Entry 7SSS (electron microscopy, 2.40 A resolution); this record covers chains A and H of the 8 polymer chains in the assembly.

Chain A:
Protein: Ubiquinone biosynthesis protein COQ9, mitochondrial
From: Homo sapiens
Reference sequence: O75208 (COQ9_HUMAN); numbering as in UniProt (aligned over 1-318)
Amino-acid sequence (318 residues; row label = number of the first residue in the row):
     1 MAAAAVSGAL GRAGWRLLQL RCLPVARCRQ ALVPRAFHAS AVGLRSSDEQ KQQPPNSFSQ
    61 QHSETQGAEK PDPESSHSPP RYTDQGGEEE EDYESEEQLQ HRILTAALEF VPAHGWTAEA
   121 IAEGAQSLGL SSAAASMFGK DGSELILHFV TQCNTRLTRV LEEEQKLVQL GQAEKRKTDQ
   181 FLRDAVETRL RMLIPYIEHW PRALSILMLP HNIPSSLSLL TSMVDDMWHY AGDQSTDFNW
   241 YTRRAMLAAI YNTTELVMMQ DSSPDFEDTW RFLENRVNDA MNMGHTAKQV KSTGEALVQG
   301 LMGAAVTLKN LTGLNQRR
Disordered / not traced: 1-94, 131-138, 284-318
Residues lining bound ligands:
  - 8PP (2-[(2E,6E,10E,14E,18E,22E,26E)-3,7,11,15,19,23,27,31-octamethyldotriaconta-2,6,10,14,18,22,26,30-octaenyl]phenol): Met208, Pro210, Ile213
  - phosphatidylethanolamine (PEV; (1S)-2-{[(2-aminoethoxy)(hydroxy)phosphoryl]oxy}-1-[(palmitoyloxy)methyl]ethyl stearate), molecule 1: Met208, Ile213, Leu217
  - phosphatidylethanolamine (PEV), molecule 2: Pro210, His211, Ile213, Pro214
  - phosphatidylethanolamine (PEV), molecule 3: Ile213, Pro214, Ser215, Leu217, Ser218, Thr221
  - phosphatidylethanolamine (PEV), molecule 4: Leu217, Leu220, Ala245, Ala248, Ala249, Asn252, Thr253, Arg276
  - phosphatidylethanolamine (PEV), molecule 5: Thr221, Val224, Asp225, Trp240, Tyr241, Arg244, Ala245, Ala248
  - phosphatidylethanolamine (PEV), molecule 6: Phe238, Tyr241, Thr242, Ala245, Met246
Swiss-Prot annotation at these positions:
  - motif: Arg16 to Ala31 (SIFI-degron)
  - binding site (a 1,2-diacylglycero-3-phosphoethanolamine): Arg244
  - modified residue: Lys175 (N6-acetyllysine)
  - mutagenesis: Leu190 (L190E: Impairs interaction with COQ7), Met227 (M227E: Impairs interaction with COQ7), Asp237 (D237K: Impairs interaction with COQ7), Trp240 (W240D/K: Abolishes interaction with COQ7; W240K: Disrupts the octomeric COQ7:COQ9 complex), Tyr241 (Y241D/K: Abolishes interaction with COQ7), Leu256 (L256K: Impairs interaction with COQ7), Lys288 (K288A: Decreases membrane association; when associated with A-291), Val290 (V290A: Significantly decreases membrane association; when associated with A-297; A-298; A-301 and A-302; V290S: Decreases membrane association by more than 60%; when associated with A-297; A-298 ...), Lys291 (K291A: Decreases membrane association; when associated with A-288), Leu297 (L297A: Significantly decreases membrane association; when associated with A-290; A-298; A-301 and A-302; L297S: Decreases membrane association by more than 60%; when associated with A-290; A-298 ...), Val298 (V298A: Significantly decreases membrane association; when associated with A-290; A-297; A-301 and A-302; V298S: Decreases membrane association by more than 60%; when associated with A-290; A-297 ...), Leu301 (L301A: Significantly decreases membrane association; when associated with A-290; A-297; A-298 and A-302; L301S: Decreases membrane association by more than 60%; when associated with A-290; A-297 ...), 1 further mutagenesis entry in UniProt
Reported in the primary citation:
  - higher-order assembly contacts with a neighbouring 5-demethoxyubiquinone hydroxylase, mitochondrial: Leu209, Pro210

Chain H:
Protein: 5-demethoxyubiquinone hydroxylase, mitochondrial
From: Homo sapiens
Notes: EC 1.14.99.60
Reference sequence: Q99807 (COQ7_HUMAN); residue numbers follow UniProt; this construct covers 1-217
Amino-acid sequence (217 residues; row label = number of the first residue in the row):
     1 MSCAGAAAAP RLWRLRPGAR RSLSAYGRRT SVRFRSSGMT LDNISRAAVD RIIRVDHAGE
    61 YGANRIYAGQ MAVLGRTSVG PVIQKMWDQE KDHLKKFNEL MVTFRVRPTV LMPLWNVLGF
   121 ALGAGTALLG KEGAMACTVA VEESIAHHYN NQIRTLMEED PEKYEELLQL IKKFRDEELE
   181 HHDIGLDHDA ELAPAYAVLK SIIQAGCRVA IYLSERL
Disordered / not traced: 1-44
Residues lining bound ligands:
  - 8PP (2-[(2E,6E,10E,14E,18E,22E,26E)-3,7,11,15,19,23,27,31-octamethyldotriaconta-2,6,10,14,18,22,26,30-octaenyl]phenol): Ala58, Gly59, Gly62, Ile66, Trp115, Leu118, Gly119, Ala121, Leu122, Gly125, Thr126, Leu129, Leu199, Ile202, Ile203, Gly206, Cys207, Ala210, Ile211, Ser214
  - NAD (nicotinamide-adenine-dinucleotide): Arg51, Tyr212, Arg216
  - phosphatidylethanolamine (PEV; (1S)-2-{[(2-aminoethoxy)(hydroxy)phosphoryl]oxy}-1-[(palmitoyloxy)methyl]ethyl stearate), molecule 1: Arg54, Arg105, Val106, Arg107, Val110, Arg216, Leu217
  - phosphatidylethanolamine (PEV), molecule 2: Arg65, Asn116, Val117, Phe120, Ala121
  - phosphatidylethanolamine (PEV), molecule 3: Pro113, Leu114, Val117
  - phosphatidylethanolamine (PEV), molecule 4: Val117, Leu118, Ala121
  - phosphatidylethanolamine (PEV), molecule 5: His147, Ala205, Arg208, Val209, Tyr212, Leu213
Swiss-Prot annotation at these positions:
  - region: Arg11 to Arg29 (Required for nuclear localization)
  - binding site (NADH): Arg51, Tyr212, Arg216
  - binding site (Fe cation): Glu60, Glu90, His93, Glu142, Glu178, His181
  - natural variant: Arg54 (R54Q: In COQ10D8 and HMNR9; R54W: In HMNR9; uncertain significance), Arg107 (R107W: In COQ10D8; uncertain significance), Leu111 (L111P: In COQ10D8), Val141 (V141E: In COQ10D8), Tyr149 (Y149C: In COQ10D8 and HMNR9; uncertain significance), Leu156 (L156Q: In HMNR9; uncertain significance; L156R: In HMNR9; uncertain significance)
  - mutagenesis: Arg28 (R28A: Reduces nuclear localization. Increases level of reactive oxygen species (ROS)), Arg51 (R51A: Loss of function activity; when associated with A-208; A-212 and A-216), Glu178 (E178K: No detectable ubiquinone is produced), Arg208 (R208A: Loss of function activity; when associated with A-51; A-212 and A-216), Tyr212 (Y212A: Loss of function activity; when associated with A-51; A-208 and A-216), Arg216 (R216A: Loss of function activity; when associated with A-51; A-208 and A-212)
Reported in the primary citation:
  - binding site for 8PP: Leu118, Ala121, Leu122, Leu129, Leu199, Ile202
  - binding site for NAD: Arg51, Tyr212, Arg216
  - binding site for phosphatidylethanolamine: Arg208

Chain A / chain H interface:
Pairs across the interface (10):
  Pro201(A) with Leu128(H)
  Ser205(A) with Leu128(H); Leu129(H)
  Met208(A) with Ala121(H); Gly125(H)
  Leu256(A) with Ala72(H), hydrophobic; Val73(H), hydrophobic
  Gln260(A) with Ala72(H), hydrogen bond (side chain-backbone); Val73(H); Arg76(H), hydrogen bond (backbone-side chain)
Interface residues without a listed pair, chain A (7 interface residues in all): Leu204, Thr253
Interface residues without a listed pair, chain H (10 interface residues in all): Gly75, Phe120, Ala124

In short:
7 residues of chain A and 10 residues of chain H are in contact, with 2 hydrogen bonds. Polar pairs include
Gln260(A)-Ala72(H) and Gln260(A)-Arg76(H). The paper reports a binding site for 8PP at Leu118(H), Ala121(H)
and Leu122(H) among others; a binding site for NAD at Arg51(H), Tyr212(H) and Arg216(H).
Chain A is Ubiquinone biosynthesis protein COQ9, mitochondrial and chain H is 5-demethoxyubiquinone
hydroxylase, mitochondrial, both from Homo sapiens; the structure, Structure of the NADH-bound human COQ7:COQ9
complex by single-particle electron cryo-microscopy, was determined by electron microscopy together with 7SSP
from the same study.
